Entry 6OFH (electron microscopy, 3.70 A resolution); this record covers chains D and G of the 19 polymer chains in the assembly.

== Chain D (and G) ==
Protein: Protein PrgI
Organism: Salmonella typhimurium (strain SL1344)
Notes: chain G of this document is another copy of the same molecule, construct and numbering; everything in this record applies to it too
Reference sequence: A0A0H3NF82 (A0A0H3NF82_SALTS); residue numbers follow UniProt; this construct covers 1-80
Sequence (80 residues; row label = number of the first residue in the row):
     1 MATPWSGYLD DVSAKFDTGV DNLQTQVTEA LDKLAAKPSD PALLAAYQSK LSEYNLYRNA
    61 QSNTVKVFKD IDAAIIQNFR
Unresolved in the structure: 1-2
From the paper describing this entry:
  - mutagenesis - D10A, D11A, V20A, S49A, E53A, N55A, R58A, N63A, N78A: unchanged binding to SipD
  - mutagenesis - L31A, L56A: abolished binding to SipD
  - contacts within the chain: L31-Y47 (hydrophobic contact) (citing earlier work)
  - mutagenesis - Q77M, R80E: decreased signaling in response to SipB
  - mutagenesis - K66E, D70K: decreased localization to needle filaments
  - mutagenesis - K66E, D70K: abolished growth in response to invasion of cultured epithelial cells
  - mutagenesis - V65A: abolished stability
  - mutagenesis - R80K: increased signaling

== How chain D and chain G interact ==
Residue-residue contacts - 36 pairs, chain D then chain G:
  V12(D) - L31(G)  hydrophobic
  K15(D) - T28(G)
  K15(D) - L31(G)
  K15(D) - D32(G)  salt bridge
  K15(D) - A35(G)
  F16(D) - L31(G)  hydrophobic
  F16(D) - L34(G)  hydrophobic
  F16(D) - A35(G)  hydrophobic
  G19(D) - A35(G)
  G19(D) - A36(G)
  V20(D) - A35(G)  hydrogen bond (backbone-backbone)
  V20(D) - P38(G)
  E53(D) - P38(G)
  E53(D) - S39(G)  hydrogen bond
  L56(D) - P38(G)
  L56(D) - S39(G)
  Y57(D) - P38(G)  hydrophobic
  T64(D) - Y47(G)
  T64(D) - L51(G)
  V67(D) - L51(G)  hydrophobic
  F68(D) - V27(G)  hydrophobic
  F68(D) - Y47(G)
  F68(D) - L51(G)  hydrophobic
  F68(D) - Y54(G)  hydrophobic
  I71(D) - Y54(G)  hydrophobic
  I71(D) - N55(G)
  I71(D) - R58(G)
  I71(D) - N59(G)
  A74(D) - N59(G)
  A74(D) - S62(G)
  I75(D) - R58(G)
  I75(D) - S62(G)  hydrogen bond (backbone-side chain)
  N78(D) - S62(G)  hydrogen bond
  N78(D) - N63(G)  hydrogen bond
  N78(D) - K66(G)
  R80(D) - K66(G)
Interface residues without a listed pair, chain D (19 interface residues in all): A60, D70, F79
Interface residues without a listed pair, chain G (20 interface residues in all): L44, K69

== Summary ==
19 residues of chain D and 20 residues of chain G are in contact; the contacts include 5 hydrogen bonds and 1
salt bridge. Polar contacts include K15(D)-D32(G), E53(D)-S39(G) and I75(D)-S62(G). The paper reports that
L31A and L56A of chain D abolish binding to SipD; contacts within the chain involving L31(D) and Y47(D); 17
substitutions were tested in all.
Both chains are Protein PrgI (Salmonella typhimurium (strain SL1344)). Entry 6OFH (Structure of Salmonella
type III secretion system needle filament) was determined by electron microscopy together with 6OFE, 6OFF and
6OFG from the same study.
